PDB entry 1RV0 | X-ray diffraction, 2.50 A resolution | chains H and J of the 6 polymer chains in the assembly

Chain H (and J):
Name: hemagglutinin
Organism: Influenza A virus
Notes: chain J of this document is another copy of the same molecule, construct and numbering; everything in this record applies to it too
UniProt: Q82500 (Q82500_9INFA); the construct lacks a stretch of the UniProt sequence and is renumbered around it, so the offset changes along the chain: 5-42 = UniProt 18-55; 44-49 = UniProt 56-61; 50-133 = UniProt 63-146; 134-325 = UniProt 148-339
Sequence (328 residues; each row starts with the number of its first residue; note: 1 number in that range is skipped by the numbering (no residue carries it; nothing is unmodelled there)):
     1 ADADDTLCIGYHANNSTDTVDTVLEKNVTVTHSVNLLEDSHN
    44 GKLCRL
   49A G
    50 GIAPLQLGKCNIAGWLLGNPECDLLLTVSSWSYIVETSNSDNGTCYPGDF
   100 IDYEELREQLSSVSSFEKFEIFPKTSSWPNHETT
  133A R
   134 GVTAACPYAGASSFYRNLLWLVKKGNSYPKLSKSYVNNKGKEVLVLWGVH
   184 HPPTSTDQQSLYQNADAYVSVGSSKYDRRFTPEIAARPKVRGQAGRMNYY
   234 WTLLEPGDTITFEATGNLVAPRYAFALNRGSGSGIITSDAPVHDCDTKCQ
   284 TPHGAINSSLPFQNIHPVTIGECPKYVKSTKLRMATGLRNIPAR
Not modelled in the structure: 1-4
Disulfide bonds: Cys47-Cys278, Cys59-Cys71, Cys94-Cys139, Cys282-Cys306
Ligand contacts: 2-acetamido-2-deoxy-alpha-D-glucopyranose (NDG): Asn68, Pro69, Glu70, Asn91, Cys94, Ala138, Cys139, Pro140, Arg224

Interface between chain H and chain J:
Contacting residue pairs (13):
  Glu216(H) - Arg212(J)
  Ile217(H) - Arg212(J)  hydrogen bond (backbone-side chain)
  Ala218(H) - Ser203(J)
  Ala218(H) - Glu246(J)
  Ala219(H) - Glu246(J)
  Arg220(H) - Asp210(J)  salt bridge
  Pro221(H) - Gly205(J)
  Pro221(H) - Ser206(J)
  Pro221(H) - Thr242(J)
  Pro221(H) - Thr244(J)
  Val223(H) - Ser207(J)
  Arg229(H) - Ser206(J)  hydrogen bond (side chain-backbone)
  Arg229(H) - Asp210(J)

Overview:
8 residues of chain H face 9 of chain J across their interface; the contacts include 2 hydrogen bonds and 1
salt bridge. Polar pairs include Arg220(H)-Asp210(J), Ile217(H)-Arg212(J) and Arg229(H)-Ser206(J). Bound to
chain H: 2-acetamido-2-deoxy-alpha-D-glucopyranose.
Both chains are hemagglutinin (Influenza A virus). Entry 1RV0 (1930 Swine H1 Hemagglutinin complexed with
LSTA) was determined by X-ray diffraction (same publication as 1RU7, 1RUY, 1RUZ, 1RVT, 1RVX and 1RVZ).
